7KZR - chains C and F of the 17 polymer chains in the assembly; structure by electron microscopy, 4.40 A resolution (low resolution: residue-level contacts below are approximate; hydrogen-bond / salt-bridge calls are withheld).

== Chain C ==
Molecule: Fanconi anemia group C protein
Source organism: Homo sapiens
Reference sequence: Q00597 (FANCC_HUMAN); residue numbers follow UniProt; this construct covers 1-558
Amino-acid sequence (583 residues; row label = number of the first residue in the row; numbers below 1 keep their minus sign (Met-24 is residue -24)):
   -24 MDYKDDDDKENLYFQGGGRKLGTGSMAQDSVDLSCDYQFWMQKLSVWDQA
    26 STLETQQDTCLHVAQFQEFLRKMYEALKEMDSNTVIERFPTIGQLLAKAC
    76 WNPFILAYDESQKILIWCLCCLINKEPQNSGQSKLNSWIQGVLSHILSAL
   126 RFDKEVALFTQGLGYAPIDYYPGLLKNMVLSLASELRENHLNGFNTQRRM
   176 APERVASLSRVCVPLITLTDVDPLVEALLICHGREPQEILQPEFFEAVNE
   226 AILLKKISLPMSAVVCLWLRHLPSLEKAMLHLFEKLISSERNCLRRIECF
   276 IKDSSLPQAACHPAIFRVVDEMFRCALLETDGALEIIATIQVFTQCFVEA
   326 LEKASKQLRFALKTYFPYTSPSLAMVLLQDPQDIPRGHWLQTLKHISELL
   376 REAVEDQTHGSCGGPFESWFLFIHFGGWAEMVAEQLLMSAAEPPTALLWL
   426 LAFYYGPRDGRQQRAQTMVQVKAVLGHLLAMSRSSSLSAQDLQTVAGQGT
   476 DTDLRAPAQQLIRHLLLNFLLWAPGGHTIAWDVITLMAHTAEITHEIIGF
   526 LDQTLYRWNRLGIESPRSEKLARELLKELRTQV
Disordered / not traced: -24 to 0, 473-480
Differences from the reference sequence: initiating methionine (-24); expression tag (-23 to 0)

== Chain F ==
Molecule: Fanconi anemia group F protein
Source organism: Homo sapiens
Reference sequence: Q9NPI8 (FANCF_HUMAN); numbering as in UniProt (aligned over 1-374)
Amino-acid sequence (399 residues; each row starts with the number of its first residue; numbers below 1 keep their minus sign (Met-24 is residue -24)):
   -24 MDYKDDDDKENLYFQGGGRKLGTGSMESLLQHLDRFSELLAVSSTTYVST
    26 WDPATVRRALQWARYLRHIHRRFGRHGPIRTALERRLHNQWRQEGGFGRG
    76 PVPGLANFQALGHCDVLLSLRLLENRALGDAARYHLVQQLFPGPGVRDAD
   126 EETLQESLARLARRRSAVHMLRFNGYRENPNLQEDSLMKTQAELLLERLQ
   176 EVGKAEAERPARFLSSLWERLPQNNFLKVIAVALLQPPLSRRPQEELEPG
   226 IHKSPGEGSQVLVHWLLGNSEVFAAFCRALPAGLLTLVTSRHPALSPVYL
   276 GLLTDWGQRLHYDLQKGIWVGTESQDVPWEELHNRFQSLCQAPPPLKDKV
   326 LTALETCKAQDGDFEVPGLSIWTDLLLALRSGAFRKRQVLGLSAGLSSV
Disordered / not traced: -24 to 0, 216-230, 356-374
Differences from the reference sequence: initiating methionine (-24); expression tag (-23 to 0)
Curated features (UniProtKB/Swiss-Prot):
  - mutagenesis: Leu209 (L209R: Reduced monoubiquitination of FANCD2), Phe251 (F251R: Reduced monoubiquitination of FANCD2), Tyr287 (Y287A: Strongly reduced monoubiquitination of FANCD2; when associated with A-289; A-339; A-341 and A-344), Leu289 (L289A: Strongly reduced monoubiquitination of FANCD2; when associated with A-287; A-339; A-341 and A-344), Phe339 (F339A: Strongly reduced monoubiquitination of FANCD2; when associated with A-287; A-289; A-341 and A-344), Val341 (V341A: Strongly reduced monoubiquitination of FANCD2; when associated with A-287; A-289; A-339 and A-344), Leu344 (L344A: Strongly reduced monoubiquitination of FANCD2; when associated with A-287; A-289; A-339 and A-341)

== How chain C and chain F interact ==
Contacting residue pairs - 86 pairs, chain C then chain F:
  Gln31(C) with Asn149(F)
  Tyr49(C) with Gly118(F); Pro119(F)
  Phe79(C) with Met145(F)
  Leu81(C) with Ser141(F)
  Ala82(C) with Arg138(F)
  Tyr83(C) with Arg138(F)
  Asp84(C) with Arg138(F)
  Ile91(C) with Phe116(F)
  Trp92(C) with Phe116(F); Gly118(F); Pro119(F); Gln130(F)
  Cys95(C) with Val112(F); Phe116(F)
  Ile98(C) with Arg108(F); Tyr109(F); Val112(F)
  Asn99(C) with Arg108(F)
  Lys100(C) with Asp105(F); Arg108(F); Tyr109(F)
  Glu101(C) with Asp105(F)
  Gln115(C) with Leu98(F); Arg101(F); Leu103(F)
  Ser119(C) with Glu99(F)
  Ile121(C) with Arg140(F)
  Leu122(C) with Leu136(F); Arg140(F)
  Ser123(C) with Glu99(F); Arg140(F)
  Ala124(C) with Arg140(F)
  Leu125(C) with Arg140(F)
  Arg126(C) with Ala137(F); Arg140(F); Ser141(F); His144(F)
  Phe127(C) with Arg147(F); Leu162(F)
  Asp128(C) with Arg147(F)
  Glu130(C) with Asn200(F)
  Val131(C) with Leu162(F); Gln166(F)
  Phe134(C) with Gln166(F); Leu169(F); Asn200(F); Val204(F)
  Thr135(C) with Leu169(F)
  Gly137(C) with Arg195(F)
  Leu138(C) with Arg173(F)
  Gly139(C) with Pro78(F); Arg173(F)
  Tyr140(C) with Pro78(F); Leu169(F); Glu172(F); Arg173(F)
  Pro142(C) with Arg140(F)
  Ile143(C) with His88(F); Leu92(F)
  Tyr146(C) with Arg140(F)
  Leu149(C) with Thr165(F)
  Leu150(C) with Arg139(F)
  Asn152(C) with Ser161(F); Lys164(F); Thr165(F)
  Met153(C) with Val143(F); Leu146(F); Ser161(F)
  Glu160(C) with Arg152(F)
  Arg179(C) with Gly150(F); Arg152(F)
  Ser182(C) with Asn149(F); Gly150(F)
  Leu183(C) with Leu146(F)
  Val186(C) with Met145(F); Leu146(F); Asn149(F)
  Leu190(C) with Arg138(F); Ala142(F); Met145(F)
  Thr192(C) with Arg138(F)
  Leu193(C) with Arg135(F); Arg138(F); Arg139(F)
  Asp195(C) with Arg139(F)
Interface residues without a listed pair, chain C (60 interface residues in all): Pro78, Gln87, Lys88, Pro102, Asn111, Tyr145, Pro147, Ser156, Leu157, Arg173, Pro189, Ile191
Interface residues without a listed pair, chain F (58 interface residues in all): Trp66, Ala81, Leu95, Leu97, Asn100, Ala106, Leu133, Ala134, Phe148, Tyr151, Glu159, Met163, Leu170, Phe188, Leu192, Pro197

== Summary ==
Chain C and chain F form an interface of 60 and 58 residues respectively. From UniProt: 7 mutagenesis sites on
chain F.
Here chain C is Fanconi anemia group C protein and chain F is Fanconi anemia group F protein, both from Homo
sapiens. Entry 7KZR (Structure of the human Fanconi Anaemia Core-UBE2T-ID complex) was determined by electron
microscopy (same publication as 7KZP, 7KZQ, 7KZS, 7KZT and 7KZV).
